Entry 3LE9 (X-ray diffraction, 1.85 A resolution); this record covers chain A.

Chain A:
Name: Disintegrin and metalloproteinase domain-containing protein 17
Organism: Homo sapiens
Notes: EC 3.4.24.86
UniProt: P78536 (ADA17_HUMAN); numbering as in UniProt (aligned over 215-476)
Amino-acid sequence (270 residues; numbered 215 to 484; the number before each row is that of its first residue):
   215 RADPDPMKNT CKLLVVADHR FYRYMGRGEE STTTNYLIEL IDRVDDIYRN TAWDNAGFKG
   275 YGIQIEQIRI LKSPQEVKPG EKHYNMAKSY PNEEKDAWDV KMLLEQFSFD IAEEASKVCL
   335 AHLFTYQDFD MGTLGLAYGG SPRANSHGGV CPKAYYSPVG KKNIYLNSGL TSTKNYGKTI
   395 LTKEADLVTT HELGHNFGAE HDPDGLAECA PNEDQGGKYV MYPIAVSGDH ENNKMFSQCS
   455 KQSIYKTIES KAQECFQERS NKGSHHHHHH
Not modelled in the structure: 215-217, 355-360, 475-484
Differences from the reference sequence: engineered mutation Ala-266 (Ser in P78536), Gly-353 (Val in P78536), Gln-452 (Asn in P78536); expression tag (477-484)
Swiss-Prot annotation at these positions:
  - active site: Glu-406
  - binding site (Zn(2+)): His-405, His-409, His-415
  - glycosylation: Asn-264 (N-linked (GlcNAc...) asparagine)
Disulfide bonds: Cys-225/Cys-333, Cys-365/Cys-469, Cys-423/Cys-453
Ion coordination: Zn2+: His-405, His-409, His-415 (together with 727)
Ligand contacts: 727 ((5R)-5-[(5-methoxy-3-oxo-1,3-dihydro-2H-indazol-2-yl)methyl]-5-phenylimidazolidine-2,4-dione): Val-314, Lys-315, Thr-347, Leu-348, Gly-349, Leu-350, Leu-401, Val-402, His-405, Glu-406, His-409, His-415, Val-434, Tyr-436, Pro-437, Ile-438, Ala-439, Val-440

Overview:
Ligands of chain A: compound 727. His-405, His-409 and His-415 coordinate Zn2+. Curated annotation (UniProt)
lists active-site residue Glu-406 and 3 Zn2+-binding residues.
Chain A is Disintegrin and metalloproteinase domain-containing protein 17 (Homo sapiens); the structure,
Crystal structure of the catalytic domain of TACE with Indazolinone-phenyl-hydantoin inhibitor, was determined
by X-ray diffraction (same publication as 3LEA).
